6FDM - chains A and B; structure by X-ray diffraction, 2.10 A resolution.

Chain A (and B):
Protein: Serine/threonine-protein kinase RIO2
Source organism: Homo sapiens
Notes: EC 2.7.11.1; chain B of this document is another copy of the same molecule, construct and numbering; everything in this record applies to it too
UniProt: Q9BVS4 (RIOK2_HUMAN), isoform Q9BVS4-2; residues 1-313 here = UniProt positions 1-313
Amino-acid sequence (313 residues; each row starts with the number of its first residue):
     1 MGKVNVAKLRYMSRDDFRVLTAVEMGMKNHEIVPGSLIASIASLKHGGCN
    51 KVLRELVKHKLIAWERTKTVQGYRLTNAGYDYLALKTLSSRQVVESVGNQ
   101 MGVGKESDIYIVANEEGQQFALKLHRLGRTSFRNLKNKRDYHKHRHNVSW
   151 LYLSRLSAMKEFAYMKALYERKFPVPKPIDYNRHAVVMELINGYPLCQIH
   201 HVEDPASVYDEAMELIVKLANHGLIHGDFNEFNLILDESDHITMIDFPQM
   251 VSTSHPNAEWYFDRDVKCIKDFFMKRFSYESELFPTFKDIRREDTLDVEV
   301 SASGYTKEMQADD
Unresolved in the structure: 1-5, 45-46, 131-146, 294-296, 313 (chain B: 1-11, 46, 68, 131-146, 293-296)
Bound ions: Na+: Glu170, Ser301, Tyr305
Ligand contacts: AMP-PNP (ANP; phosphoaminophosphonic acid-adenylate ester): Met101, Gly102, Ile109, Ile111, Ala121, Lys123, Pro176, Met188, Glu189, Leu190, Ile191, Asn192, Gly193, Tyr194, Pro195, Ile235, Ile245
From the paper describing this entry:
  - self-association interface (contacts with another copy of this molecule); pairs are residue here / residue on that copy: Asp228-Tyr261 (hydrogen bond), Asp228-Arg264, Glu231-Trp260, Arg264-Arg264, Lys267-Asp271 (salt bridge), Lys105, Leu153, Leu156, Asp228, Glu231, Gln249
  - contacts within the chain: Lys105-Gln249
  - catalytic residues: Lys123, Asp228, Asp246 (citing earlier work)

How chain A and chain B interact:
Residue-residue contacts (57):
  Glu31(A) - Lys307(B)  salt bridge
  Lys105(A) - Val251(B)
  Lys105(A) - His255(B)  hydrogen bond (backbone-side chain)
  Lys105(A) - Tyr261(B)
  Arg129(A) - Tyr164(B)  hydrogen bond
  Arg129(A) - Met250(B)
  Arg129(A) - Ser252(B)
  Arg129(A) - Glu299(B)  salt bridge
  Arg129(A) - Ser303(B)  hydrogen bond (backbone-side chain)
  Thr130(A) - Thr306(B)
  Thr130(A) - Lys307(B)
  Thr130(A) - Gln310(B)  hydrogen bond
  Val148(A) - Tyr152(B)
  Ser149(A) - Leu156(B)
  Ser149(A) - Gln310(B)
  Tyr152(A) - Val148(B)
  Tyr152(A) - Ser149(B)
  Tyr152(A) - Tyr152(B)  hydrophobic
  Leu153(A) - Leu153(B)  hydrophobic
  Leu153(A) - Leu156(B)  hydrophobic
  Leu156(A) - Ser149(B)
  Leu156(A) - Leu153(B)  hydrophobic
  Tyr164(A) - Arg129(B)  hydrogen bond
  Gly227(A) - Arg264(B)  hydrogen bond (backbone-side chain)
  Asp228(A) - Tyr261(B)  hydrogen bond
  Asn230(A) - Trp260(B)
  Glu231(A) - Trp260(B)
  Phe232(A) - Asn257(B)
  Phe232(A) - Trp260(B)  hydrophobic
  Gln249(A) - Gln249(B)
  Val251(A) - Lys105(B)
  His255(A) - Gly104(B)
  His255(A) - Lys105(B)  hydrogen bond (side chain-backbone)
  Pro256(A) - Val103(B)  hydrophobic
  Asn257(A) - Phe232(B)
  Trp260(A) - Phe229(B)
  Trp260(A) - Asn230(B)
  Trp260(A) - Glu231(B)
  Trp260(A) - Phe232(B)  hydrophobic
  Trp260(A) - Cys268(B)  hydrophobic
  Tyr261(A) - Lys105(B)
  Tyr261(A) - Asp228(B)  hydrogen bond
  Arg264(A) - Gly227(B)  hydrogen bond (side chain-backbone)
  Arg264(A) - Asp228(B)  salt bridge
  Arg264(A) - Arg264(B)
  Arg264(A) - Cys268(B)
  Lys267(A) - Asp271(B)  salt bridge
  Cys268(A) - Trp260(B)  hydrophobic
  Cys268(A) - Arg264(B)
  Asp271(A) - Lys267(B)
  Glu299(A) - Arg129(B)  salt bridge
  Ser303(A) - Arg129(B)  hydrogen bond (side chain-backbone)
  Thr306(A) - Thr130(B)
  Lys307(A) - Glu31(B)
  Gln310(A) - Glu31(B)
  Gln310(A) - Thr130(B)  hydrogen bond
  Gln310(A) - Ser149(B)
Interface residues without a listed pair, chain A (34 interface residues in all): Val103, Gly104, Phe229
Interface residues without a listed pair, chain B (36 interface residues in all): Pro256

Overview:
Chain A and chain B form an interface of 34 and 36 residues respectively, with 12 hydrogen bonds and 5 salt
bridges. Polar contacts include Glu31(A)-Lys307(B), Arg129(A)-Glu299(B) and Arg264(A)-Asp228(B). Ligands of
chain A: AMP-PNP. The paper reports catalytic residues Lys123(A), Asp228(A) and Asp246(A); a self-association
interface involving Lys105(A), Leu153(A) and Leu156(A) among others.
Both chains are Serine/threonine-protein kinase RIO2 (Homo sapiens). Entry 6FDM (Human Rio2 kinase structure)
was determined by X-ray diffraction, deposited together with 6FDN and 6FDO.
